Entry 7D08 (electron microscopy, 4.00 A resolution); this record covers chains A and G of the 12 polymer chains in the assembly.

# Chain A
Molecule: Intermembrane phospholipid transport system permease protein MlaE
Source organism: Acinetobacter baumannii
UniProt: V5V9F4 (V5V9F4_ACIBA); residue numbers follow UniProt; this construct covers 1-258
Chain sequence (258 residues; row label = number of the first residue in the row):
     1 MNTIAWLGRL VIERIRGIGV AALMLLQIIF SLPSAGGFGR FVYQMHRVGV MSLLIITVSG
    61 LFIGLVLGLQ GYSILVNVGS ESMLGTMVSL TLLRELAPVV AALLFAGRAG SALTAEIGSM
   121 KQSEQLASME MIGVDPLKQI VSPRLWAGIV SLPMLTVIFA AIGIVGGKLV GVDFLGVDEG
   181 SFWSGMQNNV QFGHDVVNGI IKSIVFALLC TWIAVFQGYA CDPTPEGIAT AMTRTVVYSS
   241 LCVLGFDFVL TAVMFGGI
Disordered / not traced: 257-258

# Chain G
Molecule: MCE family protein
Source organism: Acinetobacter baumannii
UniProt: V5V921 (V5V921_ACIBA); numbering as in UniProt (aligned over 1-222)
Chain sequence (222 residues; each row starts with the number of its first residue):
     1 MKSRTSELAV GIFVIIFGIA LFFLAMKVSG LVGTNLSDGY TMKAQFDNVN GLKPRAKVTM
    61 SGVTIGRVDS ITLDPVTRLA TVTFDLDGKL TSFNAEQLKE VQKNALDELR YSSDYTQATP
   121 AQQKTMEQQL ISNMNSITSI DEDAYIMVAT NGLLGEKYLK IVPGGGLNYL KRGDTISNTQ
   181 GTMDLEDLIS KFITGGGAGK VAAGSSSAEE KAPASTDSSA QP
Disordered / not traced: 1-2, 194-222

# Chain A / chain G interface
Pairs across the interface (34):
  Val42(A) - Val10(G)  hydrophobic
  Met45(A) - Val10(G)  hydrophobic
  Met45(A) - Phe13(G)  hydrophobic
  His46(A) - Thr5(G)
  His46(A) - Ser6(G)  hydrogen bond (side chain-backbone)
  His46(A) - Ala9(G)
  Val50(A) - Ala9(G)
  Val50(A) - Val10(G)  hydrophobic
  Val50(A) - Phe13(G)  hydrophobic
  Leu53(A) - Phe13(G)  hydrophobic
  Met154(A) - Phe13(G)  hydrophobic
  Met154(A) - Phe17(G)  hydrophobic
  Val157(A) - Phe17(G)  hydrophobic
  Val157(A) - Ala20(G)
  Val157(A) - Leu21(G)
  Ile158(A) - Ile16(G)  hydrophobic
  Ile158(A) - Phe17(G)
  Ala161(A) - Ala20(G)  hydrophobic
  Ala161(A) - Phe23(G)
  Val165(A) - Phe23(G)  hydrophobic
  Trp183(A) - Lys27(G)
  Met186(A) - Lys27(G)
  Met186(A) - Val28(G)  hydrophobic
  Gln187(A) - Val28(G)  hydrogen bond (backbone-backbone)
  Gln187(A) - Ser29(G)
  Gln187(A) - Gly30(G)  hydrogen bond (backbone-backbone)
  Gln187(A) - Val32(G)
  Val190(A) - Ser29(G)
  Val190(A) - Gly30(G)  hydrogen bond (backbone-backbone)
  Gln191(A) - Ser29(G)
  Phe192(A) - Leu24(G)
  Phe192(A) - Ala25(G)  hydrophobic
  Phe192(A) - Ser29(G)
  Val196(A) - Leu24(G)  hydrophobic
Also at the interface, not in a pair above, chain A (25 interface residues in all): Tyr43, Ser89, Leu93, Ser151, Pro153, Leu155, Ile164, Asn188
Also at the interface, not in a pair above, chain G (20 interface residues in all): Glu7, Leu31, Gly33

# Overview
Chain A and chain G form an interface of 25 and 20 residues respectively; the contacts include 4 hydrogen
bonds. Polar contacts include His46(A)-Ser6(G), Gln187(A)-Val28(G) and Gln187(A)-Gly30(G).
Here chain A is Intermembrane phospholipid transport system permease protein MlaE and chain G is MCE family
protein, both from Acinetobacter baumannii. Entry 7D08 (Acinetobacter MlaFEDB complex in ATP-bound Vtrans1
conformation) was determined by electron microscopy, deposited together with 7D06, 7D09 and 7D0A.
